6KBQ - chain A; structure by X-ray diffraction, 2.30 A resolution.

Chain A:
Molecule: Lectin
Organism: Pleurotus ostreatus
UniProt: E7E2M2 (E7E2M2_PLEOS); numbering as in UniProt (aligned over 1-373)
Amino-acid sequence (373 residues; numbered 1 to 373; the number before each row is that of its first residue):
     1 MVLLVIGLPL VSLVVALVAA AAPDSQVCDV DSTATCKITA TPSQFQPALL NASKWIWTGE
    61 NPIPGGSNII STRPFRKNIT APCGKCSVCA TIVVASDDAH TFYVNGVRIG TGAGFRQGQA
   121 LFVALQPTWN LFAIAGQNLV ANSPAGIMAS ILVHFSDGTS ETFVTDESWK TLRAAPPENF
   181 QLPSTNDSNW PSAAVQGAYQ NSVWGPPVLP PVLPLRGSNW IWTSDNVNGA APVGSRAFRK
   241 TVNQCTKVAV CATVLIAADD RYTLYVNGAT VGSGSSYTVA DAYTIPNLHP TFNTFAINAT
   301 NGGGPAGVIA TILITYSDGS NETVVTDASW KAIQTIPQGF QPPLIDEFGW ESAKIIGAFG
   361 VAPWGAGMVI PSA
Disordered / not traced: 1-34
Disulfides: C245 forms a disulfide with the same residue of a neighbouring copy of this chain
Disulfides: C36-C86, C89-C251
Covalent attachments: N-acetylglucosamine (NAG) linked to N78, N298, N321
Ion coordination: Ca2+ site 1: D97, D98, N138, S143, P144 (together with glycerol); Ca2+ site 2: D259, D260, N301, G303, P305 (together with glycerol)

Summary:
N-acetylglucosamine is covalently linked to N78, N298 and N321. D97, D98, N138, S143 and P144 form the Ca2+
site 1. D259, D260, N301, G303 and P305 coordinate Ca2+ site 2.
Chain A is Lectin (Pleurotus ostreatus); the structure, Crystal Structure of Lectin from Pleurotus ostreatus
in complex with Glycerol, was determined by X-ray diffraction (same publication as 6KBJ, 6KC2, 6LI7 and 6LIK).
